5AVO - chains A and B; structure by X-ray diffraction, 1.80 A resolution.

# Chain A (and B)
Protein: Homoserine dehydrogenase
From: Sulfolobus tokodaii (strain DSM 16993 / JCM 10545 / NBRC 100140 / 7)
Notes: EC 1.1.1.3; chain B of this document is another copy of the same molecule, construct and numbering; everything in this record applies to it too
UniProtKB: F9VNG5 (F9VNG5_SULTO); numbering as in UniProt (aligned over 1-304)
Chain sequence (304 residues; row label = number of the first residue in the row):
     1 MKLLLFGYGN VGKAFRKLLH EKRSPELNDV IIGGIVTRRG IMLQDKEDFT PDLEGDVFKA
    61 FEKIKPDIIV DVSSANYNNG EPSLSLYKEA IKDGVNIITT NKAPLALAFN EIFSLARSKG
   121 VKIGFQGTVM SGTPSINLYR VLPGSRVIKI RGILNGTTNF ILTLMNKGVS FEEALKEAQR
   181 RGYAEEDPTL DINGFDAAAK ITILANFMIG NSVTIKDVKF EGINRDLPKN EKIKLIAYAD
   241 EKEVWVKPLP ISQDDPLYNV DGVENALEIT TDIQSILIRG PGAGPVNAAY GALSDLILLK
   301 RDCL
Unresolved in the structure: 184-188 (chain B: 186, 229-231)
UniProt features mapped onto this chain:
  - active site: Lys200 (Proton donor)
  - binding site (NADP(+)): Tyr8, Asn10, Val11, Arg38, Arg39, Ser73, Thr100, Lys102, Gly182, Glu185, Gly284
  - binding site (NADPH): Tyr8, Val11, Arg38, Ser73, Ser74, Thr100, Lys102, Gly284
  - binding site (NAD(+)): Val11, Ser73, Gly284
  - binding site (Na(+)): Val129, Thr133
  - binding site (L-homoserine): Glu185, Asp196
Reported in the primary citation:
  - conformationally variable residues: Cys303

# Chain A / chain B interface
Contacting residue pairs (65):
  Arg23(A) - Gly144(B)  hydrogen bond (side chain-backbone)
  Arg23(A) - Ser145(B)
  Arg23(A) - Asp272(B)  salt bridge
  Gly132(A) - Gln274(B)  hydrogen bond (backbone-side chain)
  Thr133(A) - Ile276(B)
  Pro134(A) - Leu138(B)  hydrophobic
  Pro134(A) - Leu142(B)  hydrophobic
  Pro134(A) - Ile276(B)
  Asn137(A) - Val141(B)
  Leu138(A) - Pro134(B)  hydrophobic
  Arg140(A) - Arg301(B)  hydrogen bond (backbone-side chain)
  Val141(A) - Pro134(B)
  Val141(A) - Asn137(B)
  Val141(A) - Val141(B)  hydrophobic
  Leu142(A) - Pro134(B)  hydrophobic
  Leu142(A) - Tyr290(B)  hydrogen bond (backbone-side chain)
  Pro143(A) - Tyr290(B)  hydrogen bond (backbone-side chain)
  Pro143(A) - Ser294(B)
  Pro143(A) - Ile297(B)  hydrophobic
  Pro143(A) - Arg301(B)
  Gly144(A) - Arg23(B)  hydrogen bond (backbone-side chain)
  Ser145(A) - Tyr290(B)  hydrogen bond
  Gln253(A) - Asn259(B)  hydrogen bond (backbone-side chain)
  Asp255(A) - Asn259(B)
  Pro256(A) - Arg279(B)
  Asn259(A) - Gln253(B)  hydrogen bond (side chain-backbone)
  Asn259(A) - Asp255(B)  hydrogen bond (side chain-backbone)
  Asp272(A) - Arg23(B)  salt bridge
  Ile273(A) - Leu18(B)  hydrophobic
  Ile273(A) - Arg23(B)
  Ile273(A) - Val286(B)  hydrophobic
  Ile273(A) - Asn287(B)
  Gln274(A) - Gly132(B)  hydrogen bond (side chain-backbone)
  Gln274(A) - Thr133(B)  hydrogen bond
  Gln274(A) - Pro281(B)
  Gln274(A) - Tyr290(B)
  Ser275(A) - Arg279(B)
  Ser275(A) - Gly280(B)
  Ser275(A) - Pro281(B)
  Ile276(A) - Thr133(B)
  Ile276(A) - Arg279(B)
  Leu277(A) - Leu277(B)
  Leu277(A) - Ile278(B)
  Leu277(A) - Arg279(B)  hydrogen bond (backbone-backbone)
  Ile278(A) - Leu277(B)
  Arg279(A) - Pro256(B)
  Arg279(A) - Ile276(B)
  Arg279(A) - Leu277(B)  hydrogen bond (backbone-backbone)
  Gly280(A) - Ser275(B)
  Pro281(A) - Gln274(B)
  Pro281(A) - Ser275(B)
  Asn287(A) - Gln274(B)
  Tyr290(A) - Leu142(B)  hydrogen bond (side chain-backbone)
  Tyr290(A) - Pro143(B)  hydrogen bond (side chain-backbone)
  Tyr290(A) - Ser145(B)
  Tyr290(A) - Ile273(B)  hydrophobic
  Tyr290(A) - Gln274(B)
  Ser294(A) - Pro143(B)
  Ile297(A) - Pro143(B)  hydrophobic
  Ile297(A) - Gly144(B)
  Leu298(A) - Arg140(B)
  Arg301(A) - Arg140(B)  hydrogen bond (side chain-backbone)
  Arg301(A) - Pro143(B)
  Asp302(A) - Cys303(B)
  Cys303(A) - Cys303(B)  disulfide
Other interface residues (no listed pair), chain A (36 interface residues in all): Leu18, Val286
Other interface residues (no listed pair), chain B (38 interface residues in all): Asp254, Tyr258, Leu298, Asp302
Disulfides between the chains: Cys303(A)-Cys303(B)

# Summary
36 residues of chain A and 38 residues of chain B are in contact; the contacts include 1 disulfide bond, 17
hydrogen bonds and 2 salt bridges. Polar pairs include Arg23(A)-Asp272(B), Arg23(A)-Gly144(B) and
Gly132(A)-Gln274(B). From the paper: conformational variability at Cys303(A).
Chain A and chain B are both Homoserine dehydrogenase (Sulfolobus tokodaii (strain DSM 16993 / JCM 10545 /
NBRC 100140 / 7)); the structure, Crystal structure of the reduced form of homoserine dehydrogenase from
Sulfolobus tokodaii, was determined by X-ray diffraction, deposited together with 4YDR.
